PDB entry 6IG0 | electron microscopy, 3.37 A resolution | chains B and N of the 10 polymer chains in the assembly

== Chain B ==
Molecule: Type III-A CRISPR-associated RAMP protein Csm4
Organism: Streptococcus thermophilus ND03
UniProt: A0A2U2M037 (A0A2U2M037_STRTR); numbering as in UniProt (aligned over 1-299)
Amino-acid sequence (299 residues; numbered 1 to 299; the number before each row is that of its first residue):
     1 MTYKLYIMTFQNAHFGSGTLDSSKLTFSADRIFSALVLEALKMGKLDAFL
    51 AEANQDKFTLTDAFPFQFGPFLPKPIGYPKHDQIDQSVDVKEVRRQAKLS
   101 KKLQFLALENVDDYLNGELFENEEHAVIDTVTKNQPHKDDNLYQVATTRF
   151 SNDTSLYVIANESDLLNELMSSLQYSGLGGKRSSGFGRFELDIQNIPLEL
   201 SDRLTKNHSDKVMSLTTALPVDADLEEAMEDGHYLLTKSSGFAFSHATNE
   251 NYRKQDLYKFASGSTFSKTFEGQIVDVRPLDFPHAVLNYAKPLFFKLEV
Unresolved in the structure: 1, 83-85
What the authors report for this chain:
  - conformationally variable residues (order/disorder transition): Asp82 to Gln104

== Chain N ==
Molecule: crRNA
Sequence (36 nucleotides; each row starts with the number of its first residue):
     1 ACGGAAACGCUUUCUAGCUCGCUAUAAUUACCCAUU
Unresolved in the structure: 35-36

== Chain B / chain N interface ==
Pairs across the interface (62; chain B residue first):
  His14(B) - G4(N)  salt bridge to the phosphate
  Gly16(B) - G3(N)  sugar contact
  Gly16(B) - G4(N)  hydrogen bond to the phosphate
  Ser17(B) - G3(N)  sugar contact
  Gly18(B) - G3(N)  hydrogen bond to the sugar
  Thr19(B) - G3(N)  hydrogen bond to the sugar
  Thr19(B) - G4(N)  phosphate contact
  Arg31(B) - C2(N)  hydrogen bond to the sugar
  Arg31(B) - G3(N)  hydrogen bond to the phosphate
  Arg31(B) - G4(N)  salt bridge to the phosphate
  Ser34(B) - A1(N)  phosphate contact
  Ser34(B) - C2(N)  hydrogen bond to the sugar
  Ala35(B) - C2(N)  base contact
  Val37(B) - A1(N)  base contact
  Leu38(B) - A1(N)  sugar contact
  Leu38(B) - C2(N)  phosphate contact
  Leu46(B) - A1(N)  base contact
  Thr132(B) - G9(N)  base contact
  Lys133(B) - G9(N)  phosphate contact
  Asn134(B) - A7(N)  hydrogen bond to the sugar
  Asn134(B) - C8(N)  hydrogen bond to the sugar
  Asn134(B) - G9(N)  hydrogen bond to the base
  Asn134(B) - C10(N)  hydrogen bond to the sugar
  Gln135(B) - A7(N)  phosphate contact
  Gln135(B) - C8(N)  phosphate contact
  Pro136(B) - C8(N)  phosphate contact
  Pro136(B) - C10(N)  sugar contact
  His137(B) - C10(N)  sugar contact
  His137(B) - U11(N)  sugar contact
  Leu142(B) - G9(N)  base contact
  Tyr143(B) - A7(N)  stacking on the base
  Tyr143(B) - G9(N)  phosphate contact
  Ser176(B) - C2(N)  base contact
  Gly177(B) - C2(N)  hydrogen bond to the base
  Leu178(B) - C2(N)  base contact
  Gly179(B) - C2(N)  hydrogen bond to the base
  Gly179(B) - G4(N)  sugar contact
  Gly180(B) - G4(N)  phosphate contact
  Gly180(B) - A5(N)  phosphate contact
  Lys181(B) - A5(N)  phosphate contact
  Arg182(B) - C2(N)  base contact
  Arg182(B) - A5(N)  salt bridge to the phosphate
  Ser183(B) - A6(N)  phosphate contact
  Ser240(B) - G3(N)  hydrogen bond to the base
  Gly241(B) - G3(N)  base contact
  Phe242(B) - C2(N)  phosphate contact
  Phe242(B) - G4(N)  base contact
  Ala243(B) - C2(N)  phosphate contact
  Phe244(B) - A1(N)  hydrogen bond to the sugar
  Phe244(B) - C2(N)  hydrogen bond to the phosphate
  Phe244(B) - G4(N)  sugar contact
  Phe244(B) - A5(N)  sugar contact
  Asn251(B) - G4(N)  hydrogen bond to the base
  Asn251(B) - A5(N)  hydrogen bond to the base
  Arg253(B) - G3(N)  hydrogen bond to the base
  Lys254(B) - C2(N)  salt bridge to the phosphate
  Lys254(B) - G3(N)  salt bridge to the phosphate
  His284(B) - A1(N)  stacking on the base
  Ala285(B) - A1(N)  base contact
  Val286(B) - A1(N)  phosphate contact
  Leu287(B) - A1(N)  hydrogen bond to the phosphate
  Asn288(B) - A1(N)  phosphate contact
Interface residues without a listed pair, chain B (45 interface residues in all): Phe15, Leu20, Asp140, Leu173, Ser245

== Overview ==
45 residues of chain B and 11 residues of chain N are in contact; the contacts include 19 hydrogen bonds, 5
salt bridges and 2 aromatic stacking contacts. Polar contacts include Asn134(B)-G9(N), Gly177(B)-C2(N) and
Gly179(B)-C2(N). The paper reports conformational variability at Asp82(B).
Chain B is Type III-A CRISPR-associated RAMP protein Csm4 (Streptococcus thermophilus ND03) and chain N is
crRNA; the structure, Type III-A Csm complex, Cryo-EM structure of Csm-CTR1, ATP bound, was determined by
electron microscopy together with 6IFK, 6IFL, 6IFN, 6IFR, 6IFU, 6IFY and 6IFZ from the same study.
